Entry 6PBA (X-ray diffraction, 1.77 A resolution); this record covers chain A.

== Chain A ==
Molecule: ATP-dependent Clp protease ATP-binding subunit ClpC1
Source organism: Mycobacterium tuberculosis
Notes: fragment: N-terminal domain
UniProtKB: P9WPC9 (CLPC1_MYCTU); numbering as in UniProt (aligned over 1-145)
Chain sequence (158 residues; row label = number of the first residue in the row):
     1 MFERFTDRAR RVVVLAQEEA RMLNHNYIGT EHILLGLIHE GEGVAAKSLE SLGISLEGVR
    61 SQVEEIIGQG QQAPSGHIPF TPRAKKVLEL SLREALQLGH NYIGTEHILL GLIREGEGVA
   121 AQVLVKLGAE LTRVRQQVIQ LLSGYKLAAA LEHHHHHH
Unresolved in the structure: 153-158
Construct notes: expression tag (146-158)
What the authors report for this chain:
  - mutagenesis - M1DEL (62-fold), V14A (14-fold), Q17A, K85A: decreased binding to ECU
  - mutagenesis - M1DEL, V14A, Q17A (17-fold), K85A: decreased binding to RUF-I
  - mutagenesis - L92S/L96P: abolished binding to ECU
  - mutagenesis - L92S/L96P: abolished binding to OMS-A

== Overview ==
The paper reports that M1DEL, V14A and Q17A, among others, reduce binding to ECU; M1DEL, V14A and Q17A, among
others, reduce binding to RUF-I.
Chain A is ATP-dependent Clp protease ATP-binding subunit ClpC1 (Mycobacterium tuberculosis); the structure,
Structure of ClpC1-NTD, was determined by X-ray diffraction, deposited together with 6PBQ, 6PBS and 6UCR.
